PDB entry 6R21 | electron microscopy, 3.33 A resolution | chains Q and f of the 30 polymer chains in the assembly

[Chain Q]
Protein: Tail tubular protein gp11
From: Enterobacteria phage T7
UniProtKB: P03746 (TUBE1_BPT7); residue numbers follow UniProt; this construct covers 1-196
Amino-acid sequence (231 residues; each row starts with the number of its first residue; numbers below 1 keep their minus sign (Met-34 is residue -34)):
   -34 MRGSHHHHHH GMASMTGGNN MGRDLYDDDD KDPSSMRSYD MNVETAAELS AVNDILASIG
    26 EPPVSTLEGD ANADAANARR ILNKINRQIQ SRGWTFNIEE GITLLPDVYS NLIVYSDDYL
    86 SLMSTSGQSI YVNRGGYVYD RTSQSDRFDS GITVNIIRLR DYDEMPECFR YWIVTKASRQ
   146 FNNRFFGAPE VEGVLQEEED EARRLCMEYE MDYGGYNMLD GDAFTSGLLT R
Disordered / not traced: -34 to 6
Disulfide bonds: Cys133-Cys171
Differences from the reference sequence: initiating methionine (-34); expression tag (-33 to 0)

[Chain f]
Protein: Tail tubular protein gp12
From: Enterobacteria phage T7
UniProtKB: P03747 (TUBE2_BPT7); numbering as in UniProt (aligned over 1-794)
Amino-acid sequence (794 residues; numbered 1 to 794; the number before each row is that of its first residue):
     1 MALISQSIKN LKGGISQQPD ILRYPDQGSR QVNGWSSETE GLQKRPPLVF LNTLGDNGAL
    61 GQAPYIHLIN RDEHEQYYAV FTGSGIRVFD LSGNEKQVRY PNGSNYIKTA NPRNDLRMVT
   121 VADYTFIVNR NVVAQKNTKS VNLPNYNPNQ DGLINVRGGQ YGRELIVHIN GKDVAKYKIP
   181 DGSQPEHVNN TDAQWLAEEL AKQMRTNLSD WTVNVGQGFI HVTAPSGQQI DSFTTKDGYA
   241 DQLINPVTHY AQSFSKLPPN APNGYMVKIV GDASKSADQY YVRYDAERKV WTETLGWNTE
   301 DQVLWETMPH ALVRAADGNF DFKWLEWSPK SCGDVDTNPW PSFVGSSIND VFFFRNRLGF
   361 LSGENIILSR TAKYFNFYPA SIANLSDDDP IDVAVSTNRI AILKYAVPFS EELLIWSDEA
   421 QFVLTASGTL TSKSVELNLT TQFDVQDRAR PFGIGRNVYF ASPRSSFTSI HRYYAVQDVS
   481 SVKNAEDITS HVPNYIPNGV FSICGSGTEN FCSVLSHGDP SKIFMYKFLY LNEELRQQSW
   541 SHWDFGENVQ VLACQSISSD MYVILRNEFN TFLARISFTK NAIDLQGEPY RAFMDMKIRY
   601 TIPSGTYNDD TFTTSIHIPT IYGANFGRGK ITVLEPDGKI TVFEQPTAGW NSDPWLRLSG
   661 NLEGRMVYIG FNINFVYEFS KFLIKQTADD GSTSTEDIGR LQLRRAWVNY ENSGTFDIYV
   721 ENQSSNWKYT MAGARLGSNT LRAGRLNLGT GQYRFPVVGN AKFNTVYILS DETTPLNIIG
   781 CGWEGNYLRR SSGI
Disordered / not traced: 1, 736-744
Disulfide bonds: Cys504-Cys554

[How chain Q and chain f interact]
Residue-residue contacts - 20 pairs, chain Q then chain f:
  Leu21(Q) - Arg705(f)
  Ile24(Q) - Arg705(f)
  Glu26(Q) - Gln752(f)
  Glu26(Q) - Arg754(f)
  Asp35(Q) - Asn726(f)
  Ala36(Q) - Trp727(f)  hydrogen bond (backbone-side chain)
  Asn37(Q) - Tyr729(f)  hydrogen bond
  Asn37(Q) - Pro756(f)
  Ala38(Q) - Trp727(f)
  Ala38(Q) - Tyr729(f)  hydrogen bond (backbone-side chain)
  Asp39(Q) - Arg705(f)  salt bridge
  Asp39(Q) - Tyr729(f)  hydrogen bond (backbone-side chain)
  Asp39(Q) - Pro756(f)
  Arg149(Q) - Arg704(f)  hydrogen bond (backbone-side chain)
  Phe150(Q) - Arg704(f)  hydrogen bond (backbone-side chain)
  Phe150(Q) - Val758(f)  hydrophobic
  Phe151(Q) - Arg704(f)
  Phe151(Q) - Glu784(f)
  Gly152(Q) - Leu3(f)
  Ala153(Q) - Leu3(f)  hydrophobic
Interface residues without a listed pair, chain Q (14 interface residues in all): Phe146
Interface residues without a listed pair, chain f (12 interface residues in all): Lys728

[Summary]
Chain Q and chain f form an interface of 14 and 12 residues respectively, with 6 hydrogen bonds and 1 salt
bridge. Polar pairs include Asp39(Q)-Arg705(f), Ala36(Q)-Trp727(f) and Asn37(Q)-Tyr729(f).
Here chain Q is Tail tubular protein gp11 and chain f is Tail tubular protein gp12, both from Enterobacteria
phage T7. Entry 6R21 (Cryo-EM structure of T7 bacteriophage fiberless tail complex) was determined by electron
microscopy, deposited together with 6QWP, 6QX5 and 6QXM.
